Entry 7TR6 (electron microscopy, 3.40 A resolution); this record covers chains C and D of the 15 polymer chains in the assembly.

Chain C:
Molecule: Cas8a
Source organism: Pyrococcus furiosus DSM 3638
UniProtKB: Q8U338 (Q8U338_PYRFU); aligned to UniProt positions 3-343 over residues 2-342 (the alignment contains insertions or deletions, so no single offset holds)
Chain sequence (341 residues; numbered 2 to 342; the number before each row is that of its first residue):
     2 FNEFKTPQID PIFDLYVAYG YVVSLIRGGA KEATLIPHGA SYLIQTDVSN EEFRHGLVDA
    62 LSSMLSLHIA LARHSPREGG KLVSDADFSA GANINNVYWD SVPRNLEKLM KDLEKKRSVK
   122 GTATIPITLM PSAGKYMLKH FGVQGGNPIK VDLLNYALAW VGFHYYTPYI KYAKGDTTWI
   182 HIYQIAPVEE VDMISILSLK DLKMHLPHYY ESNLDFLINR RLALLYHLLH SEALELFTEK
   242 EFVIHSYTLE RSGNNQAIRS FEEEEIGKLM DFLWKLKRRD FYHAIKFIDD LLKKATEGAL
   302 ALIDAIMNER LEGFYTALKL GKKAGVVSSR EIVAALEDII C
Not modelled in the structure: 74-81
Differences from the reference sequence: conflict Val24 (Glu25 in Q8U338), Ser64 (Glu65 in Q8U338), Leu110 (Val111 in Q8U338)
Reported in the primary citation:
  - mutagenesis - N96A (10-fold), N96A/N97A (10-fold), N97A (10-fold), K136A (10-fold): decreased binding to target

Chain D:
Molecule: Cas11a
Source organism: Pyrococcus furiosus DSM 3638
UniProtKB: Q8U332 (Q8U332_PYRFU); residue numbers follow UniProt; this construct covers 2-109
Chain sequence (108 residues; row label = number of the first residue in the row):
     2 GGWIRNIGRY LSYLVDDTFE EYAYDVVDGI AKARTQEELL EGVYKALRLA PKLKKKAESK
    62 GCPPPRIPSP EDIEALEEKV EQLSNPKDLR KLAVSLALWA FASWNNCP
Not modelled in the structure: 2
Disulfides: Cys63-Cys108

Chain C / chain D interface:
Pairs across the interface (31):
  Arg311(C) - Lys88(D)
  Leu312(C) - Val95(D)  hydrophobic
  Phe315(C) - Leu99(D)
  Tyr316(C) - Val28(D)
  Tyr316(C) - Asp29(D)  hydrogen bond
  Tyr316(C) - Ala32(D)
  Tyr316(C) - Ala98(D)  hydrophobic
  Tyr316(C) - Leu99(D)  hydrophobic
  Tyr316(C) - Phe102(D)  hydrophobic
  Leu319(C) - Leu99(D)  hydrophobic
  Lys320(C) - Asp29(D)  salt bridge
  Lys320(C) - Phe102(D)
  Lys323(C) - Phe102(D)  hydrogen bond (side chain-backbone)
  Lys323(C) - Ala103(D)  hydrogen bond (side chain-backbone)
  Lys324(C) - Tyr25(D)  hydrogen bond
  Val328(C) - Ser104(D)
  Ser329(C) - Phe102(D)  hydrogen bond (side chain-backbone)
  Ser329(C) - Ala103(D)
  Ser329(C) - Ser104(D)  hydrogen bond (backbone-backbone)
  Ser330(C) - Ser104(D)
  Arg331(C) - Arg6(D)
  Arg331(C) - Trp100(D)
  Arg331(C) - Ser104(D)  hydrogen bond (backbone-side chain)
  Arg331(C) - Trp105(D)
  Val334(C) - Leu99(D)
  Val334(C) - Trp100(D)  hydrophobic
  Val334(C) - Ala103(D)  hydrophobic
  Ala335(C) - Trp100(D)  hydrophobic
  Glu338(C) - Trp100(D)  hydrogen bond
  Ile341(C) - Leu99(D)  hydrophobic
  Cys342(C) - Lys92(D)
Other interface residues (no listed pair), chain D (17 interface residues in all): Tyr23, Arg91

In short:
Chain C and chain D each contribute 17 residues to their interface, with 8 hydrogen bonds and 1 salt bridge.
Among the polar pairs are Lys320(C)-Asp29(D), Tyr316(C)-Asp29(D) and Lys323(C)-Phe102(D). From the paper:
N96A, N96A/N97A and N97A of chain C, among others, reduce binding to target.
Here chain C is Cas8a and chain D is Cas11a, both from Pyrococcus furiosus DSM 3638. Entry 7TR6 (Cascade
complex from type I-A CRISPR-Cas system) was determined by electron microscopy, deposited together with 7TR8,
7TR9 and 7TRA.
